Entry 6XNY (electron microscopy, 2.90 A resolution); this record covers chains A and M of the 10 polymer chains in the assembly.

== Chain A ==
Name: V(D)J recombination-activating protein 1
From: Mus musculus
Notes: EC 3.1.-.-, 2.3.2.27
UniProt: P15919 (RAG1_MOUSE); numbering as in UniProt (aligned over 261-1008)
Chain sequence (750 residues; numbered 259 to 1008; the number before each row is that of its first residue):
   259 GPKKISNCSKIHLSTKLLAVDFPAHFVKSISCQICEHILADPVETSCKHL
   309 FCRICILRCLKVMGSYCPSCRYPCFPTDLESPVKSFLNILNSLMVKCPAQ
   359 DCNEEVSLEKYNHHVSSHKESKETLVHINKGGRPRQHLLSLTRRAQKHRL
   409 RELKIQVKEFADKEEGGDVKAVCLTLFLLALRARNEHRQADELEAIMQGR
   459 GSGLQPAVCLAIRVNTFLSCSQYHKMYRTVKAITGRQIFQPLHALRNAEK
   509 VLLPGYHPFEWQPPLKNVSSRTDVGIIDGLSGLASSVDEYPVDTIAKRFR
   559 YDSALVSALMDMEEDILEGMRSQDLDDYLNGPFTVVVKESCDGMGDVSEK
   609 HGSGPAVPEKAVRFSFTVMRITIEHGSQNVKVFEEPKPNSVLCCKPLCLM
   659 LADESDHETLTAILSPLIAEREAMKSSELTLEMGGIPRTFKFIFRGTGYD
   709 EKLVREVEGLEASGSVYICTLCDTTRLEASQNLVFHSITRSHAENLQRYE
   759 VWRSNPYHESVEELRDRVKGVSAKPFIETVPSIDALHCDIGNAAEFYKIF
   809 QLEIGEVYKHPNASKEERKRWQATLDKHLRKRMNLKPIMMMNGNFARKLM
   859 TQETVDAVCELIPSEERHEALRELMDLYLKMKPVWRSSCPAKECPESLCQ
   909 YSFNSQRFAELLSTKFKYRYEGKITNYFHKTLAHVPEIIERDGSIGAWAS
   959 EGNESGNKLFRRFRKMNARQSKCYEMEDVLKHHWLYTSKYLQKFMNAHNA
Not modelled in the structure: 259-458
Construct notes: expression tag (259-260); engineered mutation Val649 (Glu in P15919), Met848 (Arg in P15919)
Bound ions: Mg2+ site 1: Glu662, Asp708 (shared with 1 residue of chain I); Zn2+: Cys727, Cys730, His937, His942; Mg2+ site 2: Glu962 (shared with 2 residues of chain y)
Swiss-Prot annotation at these positions:
  - zinc finger: Cys290 to Arg329 (RING-type), Leu351 to Lys380 (RAG1-type)
  - DNA-binding region: Gly389 to Gln456 (NBD)
  - binding site (Zn(2+)): Cys266, His270, Cys290, Cys293, His295, Cys305, His307, Cys310, Cys313, Cys325, Cys328, Cys355, Cys360, His372, His376
  - binding site (a divalent metal cation): Asp600, Asp708, Glu962
  - site: Trp893 (Essential for DNA hairpin formation, participates in base-stacking interactions near the cleavage site)
  - mutagenesis: His307 (H307A: Displays lower E3 ligase activity and affects the joining step of V(D)J recombination), Cys325 (C325G: Loss of E3 ligase activity and affects the joining step of V(D)J recombination), Arg391 (R391A: Defects in converting nicked products to hairpins; R391L: Impairs DNA-binding and hairpin formation while maintaining some nicking activity), Arg393 (R393A: Impairs DNA-binding and hairpin formation while maintaining some nicking activity), Arg401 (R401A: Allows robust hairpin activity), Arg402 (R402A: Defects in converting nicked products to hairpins), Lys405 (K405A: Reduced hairpin activity), His406 (H406A: Allows robust hairpin activity), Arg407 (R407A: Impairs DNA-binding and reduces hairpin formation without affecting nicking activity), Asn443 (N443A: Impairs DNA-binding; when associated with A-445), His445 (H445A: Impairs DNA-binding; when associated with A-443), Asp546 (D546A: Loss of DNA-binding), 22 further mutagenesis entries in UniProt
From the paper describing this entry:
  - Mg2+ coordination: Gly601, Glu662, Asp708, Glu962
  - binding site for 12RSS integration strand: Met847, Met848
  - mutagenesis - E649V/R848M: increased catalytic activity on disintegration
  - catalytic residues: Asp600, Asp708, Glu962

== Chain M ==
Molecule: 12RSS signal DNA top strand
Sequence (34 nucleotides; row label = number of the first residue in the row):
    17 CACAGTGGTAGTAGGCTGTACAAAAACCTCGACC
Not modelled in the structure: 33-50

== Chain A / chain M interface ==
Pairs across the interface (29; chain A residue first):
  Arg471(A) with DG23(M), salt bridge to the phosphate
  Ser477(A) with DT22(M), hydrogen bond to the phosphate; DG23(M), phosphate contact
  Cys478(A) with DG23(M), hydrogen bond to the phosphate
  Ser479(A) with DG21(M), sugar contact; DT22(M), base contact; DG23(M), hydrogen bond to the phosphate
  Gln480(A) with DG21(M), hydrogen bond to the phosphate; DT22(M), hydrogen bond to the phosphate
  Lys483(A) with DG21(M), salt bridge to the phosphate
  Arg504(A) with DG23(M), sugar contact; DG24(M), salt bridge to the phosphate; DT25(M), base contact
  Glu507(A) with DG24(M), phosphate contact
  Lys973(A) with DT22(M), sugar contact
  Met974(A) with DT22(M), phosphate contact; DG23(M), phosphate contact
  Asn975(A) with DT22(M), phosphate contact; DG23(M), phosphate contact
  Ala976(A) with DT22(M), sugar contact; DG23(M), hydrogen bond to the phosphate
  Arg977(A) with DT22(M), base contact; DG23(M), base contact; DG24(M), hydrogen bond to the sugar
  Gln978(A) with DG21(M), base contact; DT22(M), hydrogen bond to the base
  Asp986(A) with DG23(M), sugar contact; DG24(M), sugar contact
  Lys989(A) with DG24(M), salt bridge to the phosphate
Other interface residues (no listed pair), chain A (17 interface residues in all): Lys508

== In short ==
Chain A and chain M form an interface of 17 and 5 residues respectively, with 8 hydrogen bonds and 4 salt
bridges. Polar contacts include Gln978(A)-DT22(M), Arg977(A)-DG24(M) and Ser477(A)-DT22(M). From the paper:
catalytic residues Asp600(A), Asp708(A) and Glu962(A); E649V/R848M of chain A increase catalytic activity on
disintegration.
Chain A is V(D)J recombination-activating protein 1 (Mus musculus) and chain M is 12RSS signal DNA top strand;
the structure, Structure of RAG1 (R848M/E649V)-RAG2-DNA Strand Transfer Complex (Paired-Form), was determined
by electron microscopy (same publication as 6XNX and 6XNZ).
